Entry 3L75 (X-ray diffraction, 2.79 A resolution); this record covers chains Q and W of the 20 polymer chains in the assembly.

# Chain Q
Molecule: Mitochondrial cytochrome C1, heme protein
From: Gallus gallus
Notes: EC 1.10.2.2
UniProt: D0VX26 (D0VX26_CHICK); numbering as in UniProt (aligned over 1-241)
Sequence (241 residues; each row starts with the number of its first residue):
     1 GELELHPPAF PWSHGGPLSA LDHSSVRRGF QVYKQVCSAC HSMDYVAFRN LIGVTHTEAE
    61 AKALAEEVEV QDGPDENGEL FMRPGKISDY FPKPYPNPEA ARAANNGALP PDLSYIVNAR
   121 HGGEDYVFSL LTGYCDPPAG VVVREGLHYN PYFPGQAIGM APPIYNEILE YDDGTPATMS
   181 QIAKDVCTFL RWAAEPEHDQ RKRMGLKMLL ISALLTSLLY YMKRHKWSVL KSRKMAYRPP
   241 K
Bound ions: heme c Fe: H41, M160
Ligand contacts: heme c (HEC): V32, V36, C37, C40, H41, N105, A108, L109, P110, P111, L113, I116, R120, Y126, V127, L130, L131, F153, I158, G159, M160, P163, I164, V186, L190

# Chain W
Molecule: Mitochondrial ubiquinol-cytochrome C reductase 7.2 kDa protein
From: Gallus gallus
Notes: EC 1.10.2.2
UniProt: D0VX27 (D0VX27_CHICK); residues 4-64 here correspond to UniProt positions 1-61 (UniProt number = residue number - 3)
Sequence (61 residues; numbered 4 to 64; the number before each row is that of its first residue):
     4 ALLRQAYSAL FRRTSTFALT VVLGAVLFER AFDQGADAIF EHLNEGKLWK HIKHKYEASE
    64 E
Not modelled in the structure: 64

# How chain Q and chain W interact
Contacting residue pairs - 33 pairs, chain Q then chain W:
  S13(Q) with K50(W), hydrogen bond (backbone-side chain)
  L18(Q) with F43(W); L46(W), hydrophobic; N47(W), hydrogen bond (backbone-side chain)
  S19(Q) with N47(W)
  A20(Q) with N47(W), hydrogen bond (backbone-side chain); K50(W), hydrogen bond (backbone-side chain); L51(W), hydrophobic
  L21(Q) with K50(W)
  D22(Q) with K50(W)
  H23(Q) with K50(W), hydrogen bond (backbone-backbone); W52(W)
  S24(Q) with I55(W)
  R27(Q) with Y59(W)
  G53(Q) with W52(W)
  V54(Q) with W52(W)
  T55(Q) with W52(W)
  H56(Q) with W52(W)
  T57(Q) with W52(W); Y59(W)
  E60(Q) with Y59(W)
  R203(Q) with D40(W), salt bridge; F43(W); E44(W), salt bridge
  L206(Q) with A39(W); F43(W), hydrophobic
  K207(Q) with F35(W); D36(W), salt bridge; A39(W); D40(W), salt bridge
  L210(Q) with F35(W), hydrophobic
  I211(Q) with F31(W), hydrophobic; F35(W), hydrophobic
Also at the interface, not in a pair above, chain Q (23 interface residues in all): D199, K202, L214
Also at the interface, not in a pair above, chain W (17 interface residues in all): I42, K58, E60

# Overview
23 residues of chain Q and 17 residues of chain W are in contact; the contacts include 5 hydrogen bonds and 4
salt bridges. Polar pairs include R203(Q)-D40(W), R203(Q)-E44(W) and K207(Q)-D36(W). Chain Q binds heme c.
H41(Q) and M160(Q) coordinate a heme c Fe ion.
Here chain Q is Mitochondrial cytochrome C1, heme protein and chain W is Mitochondrial ubiquinol-cytochrome C
reductase 7.2 kDa protein, both from Gallus gallus. Entry 3L75 (Cytochrome BC1 complex from chicken with
fenamidone bound) was determined by X-ray diffraction.
